PDB entry 8Q3J | X-ray diffraction, 2.50 A resolution | chains B and C of the 3 polymer chains in the assembly

# Chain B
Name: Fab e04 Light Chain (e04 LC)
From: Mus musculus
Notes: antibody fragment or engineered binder
Chain sequence (223 residues; numbered -2 to 220; the number before each row is that of its first residue; numbers below 1 keep their minus sign (Glu-2 is residue -2)):
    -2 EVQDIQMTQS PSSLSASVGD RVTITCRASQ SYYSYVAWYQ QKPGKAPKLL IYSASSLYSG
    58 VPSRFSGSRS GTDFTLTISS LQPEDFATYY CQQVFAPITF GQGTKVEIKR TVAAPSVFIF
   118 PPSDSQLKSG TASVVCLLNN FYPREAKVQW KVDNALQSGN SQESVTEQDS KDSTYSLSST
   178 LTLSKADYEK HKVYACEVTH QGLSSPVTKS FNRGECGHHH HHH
Unresolved in the structure: -2 to 1, 212-220
Disulfide bonds: Cys23-Cys88, Cys133-Cys193

# Chain C
Name: Fab e04 Heavy Chain (e04 HC)
From: Mus musculus
Notes: antibody fragment or engineered binder
Chain sequence (241 residues; row label = number of the first residue in the row; numbers below 1 keep their minus sign (Glu-6 is residue -6)):
    -6 EVQPEISEVQ LVESGGGLVQ PGGSLRLSCA ASGFSFSSSS IHWVRQAPGK GLEWVASISP
    54 YYSYTSYADS VKGRFTISAD TSKNTAYLQM NSLRAEDTAV YYCARTVRGS KKPYFSGWAM
   114 DYWGQGTLVT VSSASTKGPS VFPLAPSSKS TSGGTAALGC LVKDYFPEPV TVSWNSGALT
   174 SGVHTFPAVL QSSGLYSLSR VVTVPSSSLG TQTYICNVNH KPSNTKVDKK VEPKSCDKTH
   234 T
Unresolved in the structure: -6 to 1, 146, 169-174, 228-234
Disulfide bonds: Cys22-Cys96, Cys153-Cys209

# Interface between chain B and chain C
Contacting residue pairs (75):
  Tyr32(B) with Gly110(C); Trp111(C), hydrophobic
  Ala34(B) with Ala112(C), hydrophobic
  Tyr36(B) with Ala112(C); Met113(C), hydrogen bond (side chain-backbone); Trp116(C)
  Gln38(B) with Gln39(C), hydrogen bond; Tyr95(C)
  Gly41(B) with Gln118(C), hydrogen bond (backbone-side chain)
  Lys42(B) with Tyr95(C); Gln118(C)
  Ala43(B) with Tyr95(C), hydrophobic; Gly117(C); Gln118(C), hydrogen bond (backbone-side chain)
  Pro44(B) with Leu45(C), hydrophobic; Trp116(C)
  Leu46(B) with Ala112(C), hydrophobic; Met113(C); Asp114(C)
  Tyr49(B) with Ser109(C); Gly110(C); Ala112(C), hydrophobic
  Ser50(B) with Gly110(C)
  Tyr55(B) with Ser109(C); Asp114(C)
  Tyr87(B) with Gln39(C), hydrogen bond; Lys43(C); Gly44(C); Leu45(C)
  Gln89(B) with Met113(C)
  Val91(B) with Gly110(C); Trp111(C)
  Phe92(B) with Trp111(C), hydrophobic
  Ala93(B) with Trp47(C)
  Pro94(B) with Trp47(C), hydrophobic
  Ile95(B) with His35(C); Trp47(C); Ser50(C); Met113(C), hydrophobic
  Phe97(B) with Val37(C), hydrophobic; Leu45(C), hydrophobic; Trp47(C)
  Phe115(B) with Lys142(C); Ser143(C); Thr144(C)
  Ile116(B) with Lys142(C), hydrogen bond (backbone-backbone)
  Phe117(B) with Leu137(C); Ala138(C); Ser143(C); Ala150(C)
  Ser120(B) with Phe135(C); Pro136(C)
  Gln123(B) with Phe135(C)
  Ser130(B) with Leu154(C); Lys156(C)
  Val132(B) with Leu137(C), hydrophobic
  Leu134(B) with Phe179(C), hydrophobic
  Asn136(B) with His177(C); Thr196(C)
  Asn137(B) with His177(C)
  Gln159(B) with Val182(C); Leu183(C), hydrogen bond (side chain-backbone); Gln184(C)
  Glu160(B) with Val182(C)
  Ser161(B) with Phe179(C); Pro180(C), hydrogen bond (side chain-backbone)
  Val162(B) with Pro180(C)
  Thr163(B) with Thr178(C); Phe179(C)
  Ser173(B) with His177(C), hydrogen bond; Phe179(C)
  Leu174(B) with Phe179(C)
  Ser175(B) with Phe179(C); Ser192(C)
  Ser207(B) with Lys142(C), hydrogen bond (backbone-side chain)
Also at the interface, not in a pair above, chain B (43 interface residues in all): Ser122, Thr179, Lys206, Phe208
Also at the interface, not in a pair above, chain C (44 interface residues in all): Glu46, Phe108, Tyr115, Ser145, Leu151, Ser185, Val194

# Overview
The interface between chain B and chain C involves 43 residues on one side and 44 on the other; the contacts
include 10 hydrogen bonds. Polar pairs include Tyr36(B)-Met113(C), Gln38(B)-Gln39(C) and Gly41(B)-Gln118(C).
Here chain B is Fab e04 Light Chain (e04 LC) and chain C is Fab e04 Heavy Chain (e04 HC), both from Mus
musculus. Entry 8Q3J (Crystal structure of mIL-38 in complex with a neutralizing Fab e04 fragment) was
determined by X-ray diffraction.
